4RQI - chains A and B of the 4 polymer chains in the assembly; structure by X-ray diffraction, 2.44 A resolution.

Chain A (and B):
Molecule: Telomeric repeat-binding factor 2
Organism: Homo sapiens
Notes: fragment: TRFH: residues 43-245; chain B of this document is another copy of the same molecule, construct and numbering; everything in this record applies to it too
UniProtKB: Q15554 (TERF2_HUMAN); residues 43-245 here correspond to UniProt positions 85-287 (UniProt number = residue number + 42)
Amino-acid sequence (203 residues; each row starts with the number of its first residue):
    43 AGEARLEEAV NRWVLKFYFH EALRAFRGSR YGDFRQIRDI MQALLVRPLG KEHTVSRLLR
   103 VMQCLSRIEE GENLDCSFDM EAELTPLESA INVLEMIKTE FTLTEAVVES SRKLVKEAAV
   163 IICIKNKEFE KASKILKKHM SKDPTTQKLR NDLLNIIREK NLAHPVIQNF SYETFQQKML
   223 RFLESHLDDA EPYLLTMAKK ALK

Chain A / chain B interface:
Contacting residue pairs (38):
  Glu-45(A) / Arg-66(B)
  Arg-47(A) / Leu-244(B)
  Leu-48(A) / Ala-240(B)
  Leu-48(A) / Lys-241(B)
  Glu-49(A) / Glu-63(B)
  Val-52(A) / Phe-59(B)  hydrophobic
  Val-52(A) / Leu-236(B)
  Val-52(A) / Ala-240(B)  hydrophobic
  Asn-53(A) / Tyr-60(B)  hydrogen bond
  Trp-55(A) / Met-239(B)
  Trp-55(A) / Ala-240(B)  hydrophobic
  Val-56(A) / Val-56(B)  hydrophobic
  Val-56(A) / Tyr-60(B)
  Phe-59(A) / Val-52(B)  hydrophobic
  Tyr-60(A) / Asn-53(B)  hydrogen bond
  Tyr-60(A) / Leu-86(B)
  Glu-63(A) / Glu-49(B)
  Asp-75(A) / Arg-89(B)  salt bridge
  Gln-78(A) / Val-88(B)
  Gln-78(A) / Arg-89(B)  hydrogen bond
  Ile-82(A) / Ala-85(B)
  Ile-82(A) / Arg-89(B)
  Ala-85(A) / Ile-82(B)
  Leu-86(A) / Tyr-60(B)
  Leu-86(A) / Ile-82(B)  hydrophobic
  Val-88(A) / Gln-78(B)
  Arg-89(A) / Asp-75(B)  salt bridge
  Arg-89(A) / Gln-78(B)  hydrogen bond
  Arg-89(A) / Ile-82(B)
  Ala-240(A) / Leu-48(B)
  Ala-240(A) / Val-52(B)  hydrophobic
  Ala-240(A) / Trp-55(B)  hydrophobic
  Lys-241(A) / Leu-48(B)
  Ala-243(A) / Trp-55(B)  hydrophobic
  Leu-244(A) / Gly-44(B)
  Leu-244(A) / Arg-47(B)
  Leu-244(A) / Leu-48(B)  hydrophobic
  Leu-244(A) / Ala-51(B)  hydrophobic
Also at the interface, not in a pair above, chain A (28 interface residues in all): Ala-51, Ile-79, Asp-81, Leu-236, Leu-237, Met-239
Also at the interface, not in a pair above, chain B (29 interface residues in all): Ile-79, Asp-81, Leu-237, Ala-243

In short:
28 residues of chain A and 29 residues of chain B are in contact; the contacts include 4 hydrogen bonds and 2
salt bridges. Polar contacts include Asp-75(A)/Arg-89(B), Asn-53(A)/Tyr-60(B) and Gln-78(A)/Arg-89(B).
Chain A and chain B are both Telomeric repeat-binding factor 2 (Homo sapiens); the structure, Structure of
TRF2/RAP1 secondary interaction binding site, was determined by X-ray diffraction.
